PDB entry 1UUY | X-ray diffraction, 1.45 A resolution | chain A

Chain A:
Protein: Molybdopterin biosynthesis CNX1
Organism: Arabidopsis thaliana
Notes: fragment: g-domain, residues 462-624
Reference sequence: Q39054 (CNX1_ARATH); residues 1-163 here correspond to UniProt positions 462-624 (UniProt number = residue number + 461)
Chain sequence (167 residues; each row starts with the number of its first residue):
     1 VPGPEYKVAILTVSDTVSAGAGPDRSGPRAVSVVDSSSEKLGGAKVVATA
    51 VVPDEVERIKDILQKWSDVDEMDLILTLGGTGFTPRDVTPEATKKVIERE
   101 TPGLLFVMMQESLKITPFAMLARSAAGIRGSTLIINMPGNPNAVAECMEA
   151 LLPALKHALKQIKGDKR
Not modelled in the structure: 1-2, 164-167
Differences from the reference sequence: engineered mutation A122 (Ser583 in Q39054)
Small-molecule neighbours:
  - adenosine monophosphate (AMP): T12, V17, P23, D24, R25, S26, G79, G80, D87, G139, N140, P141
  - adenosine monophosphate / MTE: T12, V17, P23, D24, R25, S26, G79, G80, T81, G82, D87, S112, T116, F118, A119, L121, A122, P138, G139, N140, P141, A143, E146, C147, H157, Q161
  - MTE (phosphonic acidmono-(2-amino-5,6-dimercapto-4-oxo-3,7,8a,9,10,10a-hexahydro-4H-8-oxa-1,3,9,10-tetraaza-anthracen-7-ylmethyl)ester): G79, G80, T81, G82, D87, S112, T116, F118, A119, L121, A122, P138, G139, N140, A143, E146, C147, H157, Q161
  - propanoic acid (PPI): A50, R58, I62, K65, W66, D70
Swiss-Prot annotation at these positions:
  - binding site (AMP): D24, R25, G80, G139
  - binding site (substrate): T81, G82, S112, G139, E146

Overview:
Ligands of chain A: compound MTE, adenosine monophosphate, propanoic acid and adenosine monophosphate / MTE.
UniProt lists 4 AMP-binding residues and 5 substrate-binding residues.
Chain A is Molybdopterin biosynthesis CNX1 (Arabidopsis thaliana); the structure, Structure of a
molybdopterin-bound cnx1g domain links molybdenum and copper metabolism, was determined by X-ray diffraction
(same publication as 1UUX).
